7KAO - chains D and E of the 6 polymer chains in the assembly; structure by electron microscopy, 4.00 A resolution.

[Chain D]
Molecule: Protein translocation protein SEC63
Organism: Saccharomyces cerevisiae (strain ATCC 204508 / S288c)
Reference sequence: P14906 (SEC63_YEAST); numbering as in UniProt (aligned over 2-663)
Chain sequence (662 residues; numbered 2 to 663; the number before each row is that of its first residue):
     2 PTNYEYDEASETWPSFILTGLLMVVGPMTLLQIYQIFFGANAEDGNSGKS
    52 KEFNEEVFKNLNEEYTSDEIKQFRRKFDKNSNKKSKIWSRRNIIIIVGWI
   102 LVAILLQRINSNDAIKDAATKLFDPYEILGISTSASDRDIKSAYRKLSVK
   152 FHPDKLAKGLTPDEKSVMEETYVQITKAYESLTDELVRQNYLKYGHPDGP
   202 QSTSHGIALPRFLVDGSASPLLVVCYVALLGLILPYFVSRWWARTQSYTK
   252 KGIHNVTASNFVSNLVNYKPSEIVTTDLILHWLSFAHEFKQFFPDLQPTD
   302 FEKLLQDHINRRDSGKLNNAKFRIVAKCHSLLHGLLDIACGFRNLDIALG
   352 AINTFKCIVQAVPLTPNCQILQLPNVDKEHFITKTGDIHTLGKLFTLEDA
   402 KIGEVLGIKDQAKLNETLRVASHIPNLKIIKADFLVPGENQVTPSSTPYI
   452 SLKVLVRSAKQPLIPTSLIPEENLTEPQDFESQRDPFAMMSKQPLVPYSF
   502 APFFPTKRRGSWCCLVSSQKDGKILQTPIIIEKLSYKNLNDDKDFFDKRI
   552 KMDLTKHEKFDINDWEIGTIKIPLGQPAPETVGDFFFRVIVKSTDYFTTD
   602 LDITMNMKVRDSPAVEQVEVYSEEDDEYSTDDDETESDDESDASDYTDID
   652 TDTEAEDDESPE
Not modelled in the structure: 2, 37-53, 79-92, 116-201, 613-663
Curated features (UniProtKB/Swiss-Prot):
  - modified residue: Ser512 (Phosphoserine)
  - mutagenesis: Ala179 (A179T: Temperature-sensitive), Pro426 (P426L: Temperature-sensitive), Ile431 (I431N: Temperature-sensitive), Pro503 (P503A: Temperature-sensitive), Gly511 (G511R: Temperature-sensitive), Thr652 (T652A: Abolishes interaction with SEC62; defect in protein translocation), Thr654 (T654A: Abolishes interaction with SEC62; defect in protein translocation)
From the paper describing this entry:
  - mutagenesis - E440R/F481S: unchanged growth
  - mutagenesis - E440R/F481S: decreased growth in response to pore-mutant (PM) Sec61alpha

[Chain E]
Molecule: Translocation protein SEC66
Organism: Saccharomyces cerevisiae (strain ATCC 204508 / S288c)
Reference sequence: P33754 (SEC66_YEAST); residues 1-206 here = UniProt positions 1-206
Chain sequence (206 residues; each row starts with the number of its first residue):
     1 MSEFNETKFSNNGTFFETEEPIVETKSISVYTPLIYVFILVVSLVMFASS
    51 YRKKQAKKISEQPSIFDENDAHDLYFQIKEMSENEKIHEKVLKAALLNRG
   101 AESVRRSLKLKELAPQINLLYKNGSIGEDYWKRFETEVKLIELEFKDTLQ
   151 EAERLQPGWVQLFVMVCKEICFNQALSRRYQSILKRKEVCIKEWELKINN
   201 DGRLVN
Not modelled in the structure: 1-68
Curated features (UniProtKB/Swiss-Prot):
  - glycosylation (N-linked (GlcNAc...) asparagine): Asn5, Asn12

[Interface between chain D and chain E]
Residue-residue contacts (27):
  Gln247(D) with Glu128(E)
  Lys251(D) with Asn123(E); Gly124(E)
  Asn256(D) with Glu128(E), hydrogen bond
  Ser260(D) with Tyr130(E)
  Val263(D) with Ile126(E), hydrophobic; Tyr130(E)
  Ser264(D) with Tyr130(E), hydrogen bond (backbone-side chain)
  Val267(D) with Lys109(E); Leu113(E), hydrophobic
  Asn268(D) with Asn69(E)
  Lys270(D) with Arg178(E)
  Pro271(D) with Arg186(E)
  Ser272(D) with Arg179(E); Ser182(E), hydrogen bond; Arg186(E), hydrogen bond (backbone-side chain)
  Ile274(D) with Val189(E), hydrophobic
  Thr276(D) with Val189(E); Glu193(E)
  Phe343(D) with Gln116(E); Ile117(E), hydrophobic; Leu120(E), hydrophobic
  Leu365(D) with Glu193(E)
  Thr366(D) with Glu195(E)
  Pro367(D) with Glu193(E); Trp194(E); Glu195(E)
Also at the interface, not in a pair above, chain D (25 interface residues in all): Ala259, Glu273, Asp278, Asp338, Ile339, Gly342, Arg344, Asn368
Also at the interface, not in a pair above, chain E (23 interface residues in all): Ser125, Gly127, Lys185, Lys192

[In short]
The interface between chain D and chain E involves 25 residues on one side and 23 on the other; the contacts
include 4 hydrogen bonds. Polar contacts include Asn256(D)-Glu128(E), Ser264(D)-Tyr130(E) and
Ser272(D)-Ser182(E). From the paper: E440R/F481S of chain D reduce growth in response to pore-mutant (PM)
Sec61alpha; E440R/F481S of chain D leave growth unchanged.
Chain D is Protein translocation protein SEC63 and chain E is Translocation protein SEC66, both from
Saccharomyces cerevisiae (strain ATCC 204508 / S288c); the structure, Cryo-EM structure of the Sec complex
from S. cerevisiae, Sec61 pore mutant, class without Sec62, was determined by electron microscopy together
with 7KAH, 7KAI, 7KAJ, 7KAK, 7KAL, 7KAM and 8 further entries from the same study.
